PDB entry 5HE2 | X-ray diffraction, 2.79 A resolution | chains A and B of the 3 polymer chains in the assembly

[Chain A]
Name: Beta-adrenergic receptor kinase 1
From: Bos taurus
Notes: EC 2.7.11.15
UniProt: P21146 (ARBK1_BOVIN); residue numbers follow UniProt; this construct covers 30-670
Amino-acid sequence (641 residues; row label = number of the first residue in the row):
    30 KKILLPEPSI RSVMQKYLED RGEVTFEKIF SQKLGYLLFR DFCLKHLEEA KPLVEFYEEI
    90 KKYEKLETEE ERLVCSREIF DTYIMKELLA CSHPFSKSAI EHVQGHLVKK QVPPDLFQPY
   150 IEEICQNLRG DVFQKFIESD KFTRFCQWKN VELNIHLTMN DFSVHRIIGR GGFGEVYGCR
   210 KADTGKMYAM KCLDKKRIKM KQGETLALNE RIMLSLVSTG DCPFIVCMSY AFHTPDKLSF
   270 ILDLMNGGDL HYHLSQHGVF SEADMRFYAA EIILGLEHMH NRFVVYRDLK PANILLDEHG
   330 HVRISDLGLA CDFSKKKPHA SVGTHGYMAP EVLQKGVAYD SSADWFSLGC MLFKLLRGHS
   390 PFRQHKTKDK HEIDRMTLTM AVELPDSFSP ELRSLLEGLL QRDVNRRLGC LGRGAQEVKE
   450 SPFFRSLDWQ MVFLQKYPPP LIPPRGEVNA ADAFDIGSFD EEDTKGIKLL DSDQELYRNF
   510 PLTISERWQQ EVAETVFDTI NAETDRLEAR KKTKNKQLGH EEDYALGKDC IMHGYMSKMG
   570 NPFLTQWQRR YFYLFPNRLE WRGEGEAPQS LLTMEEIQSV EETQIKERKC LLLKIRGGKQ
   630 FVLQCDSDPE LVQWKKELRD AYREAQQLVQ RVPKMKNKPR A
Disordered / not traced: 476-486, 669-670
Sequence notes: engineered mutation Ala670 (Ser in P21146)
Residues lining bound ligands: F0S ((4S)-4-[3-[(2,6-dimethoxyphenyl)methylcarbamoyl]-4-fluoranyl-phenyl]-N-(1H-indazol-5-yl)-6-methyl-2-oxidanylidene-3,4-dihydro-1H-pyrimidine-5-carboxamide): Ile197, Gly198, Arg199, Gly200, Gly201, Phe202, Gly203, Glu204, Val205, Ala218, Lys220, Leu222, Leu235, Glu239, Val255, Leu271, Asp272, Leu273, Met274, Ala321, Asn322, Leu324, Ser334, Asp335, Gly337, Leu338
What the authors report for this chain:
  - binding site for F0S: Phe202, Asp272, Met274, Asn322, Asp335
  - conformationally variable residues (loop rearrangement, order/disorder transition): Gly201, Ser487 to Thr493

[Chain B]
Name: Guanine nucleotide-binding protein G(I)/G(S)/G(T) subunit beta-1
From: Homo sapiens
UniProt: P62873 (GBB1_HUMAN); residues 2-340 here = UniProt positions 2-340
Amino-acid sequence (339 residues; numbered 2 to 340; the number before each row is that of its first residue):
     2 SELDQLRQEA EQLKNQIRDA RKACADATLS QITNNIDPVG RIQMRTRRTL RGHLAKIYAM
    62 HWGTDSRLLV SASQDGKLII WDSYTTNKVH AIPLRSSWVM TCAYAPSGNY VACGGLDNIC
   122 SIYNLKTREG NVRVSRELAG HTGYLSCCRF LDDNQIVTSS GDTTCALWDI ETGQQTTTFT
   182 GHTGDVMSLS LAPDTRLFVS GACDASAKLW DVREGMCRQT FTGHESDINA ICFFPNGNAF
   242 ATGSDDATCR LFDLRADQEL MTYSHDNIIC GITSVSFSKS GRLLLAGYDD FNCNVWDALK
   302 ADRAGVLAGH DNRVSCLGVT DDGMAVATGS WDSFLKIWN
Curated features (UniProtKB/Swiss-Prot):
  - modified residue: Ser2 (N-acetylserine), His266 (Phosphohistidine)
  - natural variant: Leu30 (L30F: In MRD42; uncertain significance), Arg52 (R52G: In MRD42), Gly64 (G64V: In MRD42), Asp76 (D76E: In MRD42; D76G: In MRD42), Gly77 (G77S: In MRD42), Lys78 (K78R: In MRD42), Ile80 (I80N: In MRD42; I80T: In MRD42), His91 (H91R: In MRD42; uncertain significance), Ala92 (A92T: In MRD42), Pro94 (P94S: In MRD42), Leu95 (L95P: In MRD42), Arg96 (R96L: In MRD42), 5 further natural variant entries in UniProt

[Chain A / chain B interface]
Contacting residue pairs (41; chain A residue first):
  Tyr553(A) - Lys78(B)
  Gly556(A) - Arg96(B)
  Lys557(A) - Pro94(B)
  Lys557(A) - Leu95(B)
  Lys557(A) - Arg96(B)
  Asp558(A) - Arg96(B)
  Asp558(A) - Ser97(B)
  Asp558(A) - Ser98(B)  hydrogen bond
  Phe584(A) - Ser98(B)
  Pro585(A) - Ser98(B)
  Pro585(A) - Trp99(B)
  Asn586(A) - Gln75(B)  hydrogen bond (side chain-backbone)
  Asn586(A) - Ser98(B)
  Asn586(A) - Trp99(B)
  Arg587(A) - Gln75(B)
  Arg587(A) - Asp76(B)  hydrogen bond (side chain-backbone)
  Arg587(A) - Ser98(B)  hydrogen bond
  Glu589(A) - Asp76(B)
  Pro597(A) - Leu55(B)
  Leu600(A) - Leu55(B)
  Thr602(A) - Gln75(B)
  Glu604(A) - Lys57(B)  salt bridge
  Glu604(A) - Gln75(B)  hydrogen bond
  Ala654(A) - Trp99(B)  hydrophobic
  Leu657(A) - Leu117(B)  hydrophobic
  Val658(A) - Trp99(B)  hydrophobic
  Val661(A) - Leu117(B)  hydrophobic
  Pro662(A) - Tyr145(B)
  Lys663(A) - Tyr59(B)  hydrogen bond (side chain-backbone)
  Lys663(A) - Met101(B)  hydrogen bond (side chain-backbone)
  Lys663(A) - Arg314(B)
  Lys663(A) - Trp332(B)
  Met664(A) - Tyr59(B)  hydrophobic
  Met664(A) - Trp99(B)
  Met664(A) - Val100(B)
  Met664(A) - Met101(B)  hydrophobic
  Met664(A) - Trp332(B)
  Lys665(A) - Arg314(B)
  Lys665(A) - Trp332(B)
  Lys667(A) - Asp246(B)  salt bridge
  Lys667(A) - Arg314(B)
Other interface residues (no listed pair), chain A (25 interface residues in all): Gln598, Arg660, Asn666
Other interface residues (no listed pair), chain B (27 interface residues in all): Ala56, Ala60, Gly77, Asp186, Met188, Cys204, Asp228, Asp290

[Overview]
Chain A and chain B form an interface of 25 and 27 residues respectively, with 7 hydrogen bonds and 2 salt
bridges. Polar contacts include Glu604(A)-Lys57(B), Lys667(A)-Asp246(B) and Asp558(A)-Ser98(B). Chain A binds
compound F0S. The paper reports a binding site for F0S at Phe202(A), Asp272(A) and Met274(A) among others;
conformational variability at Gly201(A) and Ser487(A).
Here chain A is Beta-adrenergic receptor kinase 1 (Bos taurus) and chain B is Guanine nucleotide-binding
protein G(I)/G(S)/G(T) subunit beta-1 (Homo sapiens). Entry 5HE2 (Bovine GRK2 in complex with Gbetagamma
subunits and CCG224406) was determined by X-ray diffraction (same publication as 5HE0, 5HE1 and 5HE3).
